7UIY - chains B and C of the 14 polymer chains in the assembly; structure by electron microscopy, 3.22 A resolution.

== Chain B (and C) ==
Name: ATP-dependent Clp protease ATP-binding subunit ClpA
Source organism: Escherichia coli
Notes: chain C of this document is another copy of the same molecule, construct and numbering; everything in this record applies to it too
UniProt: A0A836NDF2 (A0A836NDF2_ECOLX); residues 1-758 here = UniProt positions 1-758
Chain sequence (758 residues; each row starts with the number of its first residue):
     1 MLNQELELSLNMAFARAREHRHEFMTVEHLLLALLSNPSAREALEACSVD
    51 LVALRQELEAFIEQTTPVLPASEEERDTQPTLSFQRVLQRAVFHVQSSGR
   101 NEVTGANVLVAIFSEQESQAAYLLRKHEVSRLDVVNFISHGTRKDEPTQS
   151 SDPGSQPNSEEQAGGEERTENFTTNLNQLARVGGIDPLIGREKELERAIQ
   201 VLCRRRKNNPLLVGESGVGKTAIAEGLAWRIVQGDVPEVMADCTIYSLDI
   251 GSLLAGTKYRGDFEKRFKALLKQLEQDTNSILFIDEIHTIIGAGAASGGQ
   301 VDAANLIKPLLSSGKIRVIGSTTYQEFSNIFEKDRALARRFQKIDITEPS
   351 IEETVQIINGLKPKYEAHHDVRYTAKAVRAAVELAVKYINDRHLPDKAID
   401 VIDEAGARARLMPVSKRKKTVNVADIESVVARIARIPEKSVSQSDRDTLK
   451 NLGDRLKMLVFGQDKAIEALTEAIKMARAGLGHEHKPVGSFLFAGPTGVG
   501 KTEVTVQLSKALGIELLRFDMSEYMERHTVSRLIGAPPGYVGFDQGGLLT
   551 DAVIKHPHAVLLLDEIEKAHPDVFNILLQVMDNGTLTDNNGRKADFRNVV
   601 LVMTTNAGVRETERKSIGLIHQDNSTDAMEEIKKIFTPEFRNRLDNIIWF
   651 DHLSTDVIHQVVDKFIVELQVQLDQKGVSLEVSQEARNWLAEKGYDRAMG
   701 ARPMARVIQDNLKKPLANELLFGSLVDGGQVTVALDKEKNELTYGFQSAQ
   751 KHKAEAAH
Not modelled in the structure: 1-169, 750-758 (chain C: 1-168, 750-758)
Differences from the reference sequence: conflict T169 (Met in A0A836NDF2)
Metal / ion sites: Mg2+ site 1: T221 (together with ATP-gamma-S); Mg2+ site 2: T502, D564 (together with ATP-gamma-S)
Ligand contacts:
  - ATP-gamma-S (AGS; phosphothiophosphoric acid-adenylate ester), molecule 1: P187, L188, I189, S216, G217, V218, G219, K220, T221, A222, D285, S321, T323, I357, L361, P395, D396, I399
  - ATP-gamma-S (AGS), molecule 2: L459, V460, F461, P496, T497, G498, V499, G500, K501, T502, E503, D564, E565, N606, L653, V661, K664, F665, A701, R702
  - ATP-gamma-S (AGS), molecule 3: D582, E639, R643
Reported in the primary citation:
  - conformationally variable residues (side-chain flip): Y540

== Chain B / chain C interface ==
Contacting residue pairs - 139 pairs, chain B then chain C:
  D186(B) with R205(C), salt bridge; R206(C), salt bridge
  S216(B) with R335(C)
  G217(B) with R339(C)
  D249(B) with K268(C), salt bridge
  I250(B) with V301(C), hydrophobic
  G251(B) with E264(C); L306(C)
  S252(B) with K268(C)
  L254(B) with G261(C); E264(C)
  A255(B) with G261(C); K265(C)
  T257(B) with R260(C), hydrogen bond (backbone-side chain)
  K258(B) with Y259(C); R260(C)
  Y259(B) with R260(C), hydrogen bond (backbone-side chain)
  E286(B) with N305(C), hydrogen bond; K308(C), salt bridge
  H288(B) with Q300(C)
  T289(B) with Q300(C)
  G292(B) with G299(C); Q300(C), hydrogen bond (backbone-side chain)
  G294(B) with R260(C)
  A295(B) with S297(C), hydrogen bond (backbone-side chain)
  A296(B) with S297(C)
  K364(B) with R205(C)
  Y365(B) with R205(C)
  H368(B) with C203(C); R205(C)
  H369(B) with C203(C); R205(C)
  R392(B) with K207(C); A338(C), hydrogen bond (side chain-backbone); R339(C), hydrogen bond (side chain-backbone); F341(C), hydrogen bond (side chain-backbone); Q342(C)
  D396(B) with K207(C), salt bridge; R339(C), salt bridge
  D400(B) with R204(C), salt bridge; K207(C), salt bridge; Q342(C)
  D403(B) with R204(C), salt bridge; R205(C), hydrogen bond (side chain-backbone); R206(C), hydrogen bond (side chain-backbone)
  E404(B) with R197(C), salt bridge; Q200(C)
  A407(B) with Q200(C)
  R408(B) with Q200(C)
  R410(B) with C203(C), hydrogen bond (side chain-backbone); V239(C)
  L411(B) with I199(C), hydrophobic; Q200(C); P237(C), hydrophobic; V239(C), hydrophobic
  R432(B) with K193(C); R197(C)
  R435(B) with D345(C), salt bridge
  T497(B) with E639(C); N642(C), hydrogen bond
  R518(B) with D582(C), salt bridge; N583(C)
  D520(B) with Q579(C); T585(C)
  S522(B) with N575(C), hydrogen bond (side chain-backbone); I576(C); Q579(C)
  E523(B) with I534(C); Q579(C), hydrogen bond; L586(C); T587(C), hydrogen bond (side chain-backbone); N589(C)
  M525(B) with R527(C); D572(C); N575(C)
  E526(B) with R527(C), salt bridge; S531(C)
  H528(B) with P538(C)
  T529(B) with N589(C)
  R532(B) with Q545(C); N589(C); N590(C)
  F543(B) with Q325(C); E326(C); N329(C), hydrogen bond (backbone-side chain)
  D544(B) with Q325(C), hydrogen bond; N329(C)
  Q545(B) with N329(C)
  G546(B) with N329(C)
  L548(B) with N589(C); N590(C)
  K555(B) with E215(C), salt bridge; Y324(C)
  E565(B) with L578(C); E639(C)
  K568(B) with N575(C); E639(C), salt bridge
  N590(B) with R335(C)
  R592(B) with S328(C), hydrogen bond; E332(C)
  N606(B) with E639(C), hydrogen bond
  V609(B) with P638(C)
  R610(B) with K633(C); K634(C), hydrogen bond (side chain-backbone); F636(C), hydrogen bond (side chain-backbone); T637(C); P638(C)
  E613(B) with P638(C); R641(C), salt bridge
  L669(B) with L481(C), hydrophobic
  Q672(B) with G480(C); L481(C); G482(C), hydrogen bond (side chain-backbone)
  L673(B) with L481(C), hydrophobic
  K676(B) with A479(C)
  M699(B) with N642(C), hydrogen bond (backbone-side chain)
  R702(B) with D582(C), salt bridge; N642(C); R643(C)
  P703(B) with N642(C)
  R706(B) with N642(C), hydrogen bond (side chain-backbone); L644(C), hydrogen bond (side chain-backbone); D645(C)
  Q709(B) with M476(C); H483(C)
  K713(B) with M476(C); L481(C), hydrogen bond (side chain-backbone)
  K714(B) with E472(C)
  L716(B) with L481(C), hydrophobic
  A717(B) with M476(C), hydrophobic; L481(C)
  N718(B) with E472(C), hydrogen bond
  L720(B) with A479(C), hydrophobic; L481(C), hydrophobic
  L721(B) with V441(C), hydrophobic; R446(C), hydrogen bond (backbone-side chain); L449(C), hydrophobic; K475(C)
  F722(B) with K450(C)
Interface residues without a listed pair, chain B (83 interface residues in all): G184, F263, I291, I433, G498, G591, Q675, V726
Interface residues without a listed pair, chain C (91 interface residues in all): D262, G298, F327, I330, K333, K343, K439, S440, E484, K486, H528, A536, G591, I635

== Overview ==
Chain B and chain C form an interface of 83 and 91 residues respectively, with 28 hydrogen bonds and 17 salt
bridges. Polar contacts include D186(B)-R205(C), D186(B)-R206(C) and D249(B)-K268(C). Chain B binds 3 copies
of ATP-gamma-S. The Mg2+ site 2 is built by T502(B) and D564(B). The paper reports conformational variability
at Y540(B).
Chain B and chain C are both ATP-dependent Clp protease ATP-binding subunit ClpA (Escherichia coli); the
structure, ClpAP complex bound to ClpS N-terminal extension, class IIIa, was determined by electron microscopy
together with 7UIV, 7UIW, 7UIX, 7UIZ and 7UJ0 from the same study.
